Entry 7S7C (electron microscopy, 3.62 A resolution); this record covers chains B and C of the 7 polymer chains in the assembly.

# Chain B
Molecule: Zinc finger CCHC domain-containing protein 8
From: Homo sapiens
Reference sequence: Q6NZY4 (ZCHC8_HUMAN); the construct lacks a stretch of the UniProt sequence and is renumbered around it, so the offset changes along the chain: 1-244 = UniProt 1-244; 271-403 = UniProt 271-403; 496-507 = UniProt 404-415; 508-707 = UniProt 508-707
Amino-acid sequence (618 residues; row label = number of the first residue in the row; note: 117 numbers in that range are skipped by the numbering (no residue carries them; nothing is unmodelled there); a row labelled like 246A-246Y holds insertion residues (246A, then the next letters in order); numbers below 1 keep their minus sign (Ser-2 is residue -2)):
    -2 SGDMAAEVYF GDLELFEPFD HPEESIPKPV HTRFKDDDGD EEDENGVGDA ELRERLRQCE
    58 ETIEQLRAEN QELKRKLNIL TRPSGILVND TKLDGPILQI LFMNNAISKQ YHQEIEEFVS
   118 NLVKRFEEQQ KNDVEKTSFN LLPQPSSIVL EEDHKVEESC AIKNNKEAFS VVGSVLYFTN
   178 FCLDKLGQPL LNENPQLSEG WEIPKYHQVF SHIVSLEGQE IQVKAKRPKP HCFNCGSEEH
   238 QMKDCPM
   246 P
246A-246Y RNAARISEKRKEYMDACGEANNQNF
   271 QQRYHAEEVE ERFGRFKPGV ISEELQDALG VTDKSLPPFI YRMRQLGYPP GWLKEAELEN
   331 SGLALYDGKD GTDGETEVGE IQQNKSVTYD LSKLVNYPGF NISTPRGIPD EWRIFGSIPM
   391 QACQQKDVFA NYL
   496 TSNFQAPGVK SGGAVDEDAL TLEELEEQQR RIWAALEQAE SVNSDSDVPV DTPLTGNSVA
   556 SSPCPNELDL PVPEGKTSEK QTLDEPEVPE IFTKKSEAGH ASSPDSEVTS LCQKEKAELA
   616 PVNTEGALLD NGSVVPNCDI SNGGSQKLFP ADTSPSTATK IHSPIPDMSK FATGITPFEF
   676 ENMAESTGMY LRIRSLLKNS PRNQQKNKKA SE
Disordered / not traced: -2 to 65, 217-227, 246A-246Y, 339-354, 496-658, 703-707
Construct notes: expression tag (-2 to 0)
Swiss-Prot annotation at these positions:
  - zinc finger: Pro227 to Met244 (CCHC-type)
  - region (RBM7 binding): Phe286 to Leu299, Phe309 to Lys324
  - modified residue: Ala2 (N-acetylalanine), Thr342 (Phosphothreonine), Thr577 (Phosphothreonine), Ser598 (Phosphoserine), Thr648 (Phosphothreonine), Ser649 (Phosphoserine), Ser658 (Phosphoserine), Ser695 (Phosphoserine)
  - cross-link: Lys505 (Glycyl lysine isopeptide (Lys-Gly) (interchain with G-Cter in SUMO2))
Metal / ion sites: Zn2+: Cys229, Cys232, Ser234, His237, Cys242
From the paper describing this entry:
  - disease-associated variants - P186L: decreased expression (citing earlier work)

# Chain C
Molecule: RNA-binding protein 7
From: Homo sapiens
Reference sequence: Q9Y580 (RBM7_HUMAN); numbering as in UniProt (aligned over 7-86)
Amino-acid sequence (83 residues; row label = number of the first residue in the row):
     4 SGDEADRTLF VGNLETKVTE ELLFELFHQA GPVIKVKIPK DKDGKPKQFA FVNFKHEVSV
    64 PYAMNLLNGI KLYGRPIKIQ FRS
Disordered / not traced: 4-6, 86
Construct notes: expression tag (4-6)
Swiss-Prot annotation at these positions:
  - region (ZCCHC8 binding): Leu25 to Pro35, His59 to Tyr76
  - natural variant: Pro79 (P79R: Found in a patient with a form of spinal muscular atrophy; uncertain significance)
  - mutagenesis: Phe13 (F13A: Decreases affinity for RNA binding. Does not affect The NEXT complex assembly. Impairs snRNA binding), Leu25 (L25E: Impaired interaction with ZCCHC8; when associated with E-29), Leu29 (L29E: Impaired interaction with ZCCHC8; when associated with E-25), Lys50 (K50A: Abrogates the interaction with 7SK small nuclear RNA (7SK); when associated with A-52 and A-54. Does not affect interaction between HEXIM1, CDK9 and 7SK small nuclear RNA (7SK) ...), Phe52 (F52A: Decreases affinity for RNA binding. Abrogates the interaction with 7SK small nuclear RNA (7SK); when associated with A-50 and A-54 ...), Phe54 (F54A: Abrogates the interaction with 7SK small nuclear RNA (7SK); when associated with A-50 and A-52. Does not affect interaction between HEXIM1, CDK9 and 7SK small nuclear RNA (7SK) ...), Tyr65 (Y65A: Reduced interaction with ZCCHC8, and impaired interaction with SF3B2/SAP145; when associated with E-69), Leu69 (L69E: Reduced interaction with ZCCHC8, and impaired interaction with SF3B2/SAP145; when associated with A-65)
From the paper describing this entry:
  - binding site for the 28-nt RNA strand: Phe13
  - mutagenesis - F13A/F52A: decreased catalytic activity

# How chain B and chain C interact
Residue-residue contacts (51; chain B residue first):
  Val279(B) - Ile37(C)
  Glu280(B) - Lys58(C)  salt bridge
  Arg282(B) - Ile37(C)
  Arg282(B) - Lys38(C)
  Phe283(B) - Glu23(C)
  Phe283(B) - Phe27(C)  hydrophobic
  Phe283(B) - Lys38(C)
  Phe283(B) - Val39(C)
  Phe286(B) - Glu24(C)
  Phe286(B) - Phe27(C)  hydrophobic
  Phe286(B) - Glu28(C)
  Pro288(B) - Gln32(C)
  Gly289(B) - Gln32(C)  hydrogen bond (backbone-side chain)
  Ser292(B) - Glu28(C)
  Glu294(B) - Glu24(C)
  Glu294(B) - Leu25(C)
  Glu294(B) - Glu28(C)
  Leu295(B) - Glu28(C)
  Ala298(B) - Leu25(C)  hydrophobic
  Ala298(B) - Leu75(C)
  Ala298(B) - Tyr76(C)  hydrogen bond (backbone-backbone)
  Leu299(B) - Ile73(C)  hydrophobic
  Leu299(B) - Lys74(C)
  Leu299(B) - Leu75(C)  hydrophobic
  Phe309(B) - Gln32(C)
  Phe309(B) - Leu69(C)
  Phe309(B) - Leu70(C)  hydrophobic
  Phe309(B) - Ile73(C)  hydrophobic
  Arg312(B) - Asn68(C)
  Arg312(B) - Leu69(C)
  Arg312(B) - Asn71(C)  hydrogen bond (side chain-backbone)
  Met313(B) - Tyr65(C)
  Met313(B) - Leu69(C)
  Leu316(B) - Asn68(C)
  Leu316(B) - Leu69(C)
  Gly317(B) - Tyr65(C)  hydrogen bond (backbone-side chain)
  Tyr318(B) - Tyr65(C)
  Pro319(B) - Ala33(C)
  Pro319(B) - Tyr65(C)
  Pro320(B) - Val61(C)
  Pro320(B) - Tyr65(C)
  Gly321(B) - Pro35(C)
  Gly321(B) - His59(C)
  Trp322(B) - His31(C)  hydrogen bond (side chain-backbone)
  Trp322(B) - Gln32(C)  hydrogen bond (side chain-backbone)
  Trp322(B) - Ala33(C)
  Trp322(B) - Gly34(C)
  Lys324(B) - His59(C)
  Glu325(B) - Pro35(C)
  Glu325(B) - Lys58(C)  salt bridge
  Tyr367(B) - Gln32(C)  hydrogen bond
Also at the interface, not in a pair above, chain B (28 interface residues in all): Gly284, Lys287, Val290
Also at the interface, not in a pair above, chain C (26 interface residues in all): Leu29

# Overview
The interface between chain B and chain C involves 28 residues on one side and 26 on the other; the contacts
include 7 hydrogen bonds and 2 salt bridges. Polar contacts include Glu280(B)-Lys58(C), Glu325(B)-Lys58(C) and
Gly289(B)-Gln32(C). The paper reports a binding site for the 28-nt RNA strand at Phe13(C); P186L of chain B
reduces expression.
Here chain B is Zinc finger CCHC domain-containing protein 8 and chain C is RNA-binding protein 7, both from
Homo sapiens. Entry 7S7C (Human Nuclear Exosome Targeting (NEXT) complex bound to RNA (substrate 2)) was
determined by electron microscopy together with 7S7B from the same study.
